PDB entry 4BSR | X-ray diffraction, 3.20 A resolution | chains A and B of the 4 polymer chains in the assembly

[Chain A (and B)]
Name: Leucine-rich repeat-containing G-protein coupled receptor 5
From: Homo sapiens
Notes: fragment: extracellular lrr domain, residues 22-543; chain B of this document is another copy of the same molecule, construct and numbering; everything in this record applies to it too
Reference sequence: O75473 (LGR5_HUMAN); numbering as in UniProt (aligned over 22-543)
Sequence (539 residues; each row starts with the number of its first residue):
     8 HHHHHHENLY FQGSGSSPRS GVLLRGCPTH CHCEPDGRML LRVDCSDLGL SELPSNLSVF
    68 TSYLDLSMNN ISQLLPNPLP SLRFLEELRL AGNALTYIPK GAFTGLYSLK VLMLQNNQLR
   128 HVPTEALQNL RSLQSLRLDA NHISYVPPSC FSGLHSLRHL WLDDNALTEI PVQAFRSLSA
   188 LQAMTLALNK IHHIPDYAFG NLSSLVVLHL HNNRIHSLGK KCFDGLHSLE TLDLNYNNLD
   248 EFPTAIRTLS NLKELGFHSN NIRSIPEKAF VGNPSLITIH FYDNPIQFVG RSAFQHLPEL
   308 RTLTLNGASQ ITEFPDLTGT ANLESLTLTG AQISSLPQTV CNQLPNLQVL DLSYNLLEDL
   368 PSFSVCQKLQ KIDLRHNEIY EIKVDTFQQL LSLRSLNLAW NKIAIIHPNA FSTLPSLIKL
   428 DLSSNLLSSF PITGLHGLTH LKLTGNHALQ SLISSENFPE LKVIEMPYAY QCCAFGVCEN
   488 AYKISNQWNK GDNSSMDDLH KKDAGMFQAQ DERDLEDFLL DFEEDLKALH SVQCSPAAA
Unresolved in the structure: 8-27, 486-518, 544-546 (chain B: 8-30, 486-518, 544-546)
Differences from the reference sequence: expression tag (8-21, 544-546)
Swiss-Prot annotation at these positions:
  - glycosylation (N-linked (GlcNAc...) asparagine): Asn63, Asn77, Asn208, Asn500
  - mutagenesis: Asp146 (D146F: Abolishes activation of Wnt signaling), Asp170 (D170F: Abolishes activation of Wnt signaling), Ala190 (A190D: Abolishes activation of Wnt signaling)
Disulfide bonds: Cys34-Cys40, Cys38-Cys52, Cys348-Cys373, Cys479-Cys541
Covalently attached groups: N-acetylglucosamine (NAG) linked to Asn63, Asn77, Asn208
From the paper describing this entry:
  - self-association interface (contacts with another copy of this molecule); pairs are residue here / residue on that copy: Tyr361-Tyr361 (hydrogen bond), Tyr289, Asp290, His454
  - mutagenesis - S458R: decreased signaling with R-spondin-1
  - mutagenesis - L459R: increased signaling with R-spondin-1
  - mutagenesis - Y289A/D290A, Y289W/D290A, H454A: unchanged signaling with R-spondin-1

[Interface between chain A and chain B]
Contacting residue pairs (19):
  Tyr243(A) - His454(B)
  Tyr243(A) - Ala455(B)
  Tyr289(A) - His454(B)
  Asp290(A) - Leu433(B)
  Asp290(A) - His454(B)  salt bridge
  Tyr361(A) - Tyr361(B)  hydrogen bond
  Trp407(A) - Asn313(B)
  Leu433(A) - Asp290(B)
  His454(A) - Tyr243(B)
  His454(A) - Tyr289(B)
  His454(A) - Asp290(B)  salt bridge
  Ala455(A) - Tyr243(B)
  Asp521(A) - Leu522(B)
  Leu522(A) - Leu522(B)
  Asp524(A) - Leu522(B)
  Phe525(A) - Leu533(B)  hydrophobic
  Phe529(A) - His537(B)
  Asp532(A) - His537(B)  salt bridge
  Leu533(A) - His537(B)
Also at the interface, not in a pair above, chain A (18 interface residues in all): Pro292, Asn313, Asp528
Also at the interface, not in a pair above, chain B (16 interface residues in all): Trp407, Lys409, Asn432, Gln457, Leu526

[In short]
Chain A and chain B form an interface of 18 and 16 residues respectively, with 1 hydrogen bond and 3 salt
bridges. Polar pairs include Asp290(A)-His454(B), Asp532(A)-His537(B) and Tyr361(A)-Tyr361(B). The paper
reports that S458R of chain A reduces signaling with R-spondin-1; a self-association interface involving
Tyr289(A), Asp290(A) and Tyr361(A) among others; 5 substitutions were tested in all.
Both chains are Leucine-rich repeat-containing G-protein coupled receptor 5 (Homo sapiens). Entry 4BSR
(Structure of the ectodomain of LGR5 in complex with R-spondin-1 (Fu1Fu2) in P22121 crystal form) was
determined by X-ray diffraction together with 4BSU, 4BSO, 4BSP, 4BSS and 4BST from the same study.
